PDB entry 6J5G | X-ray diffraction, 3.29 A resolution | chains A and H of the 3 polymer chains in the assembly

[Chain A]
Molecule: Envelope protein E
From: Tick-borne encephalitis virus European subtype (strain Neudoerfl)
Reference sequence: P14336 (POLG_TBEVW); residues 1-401 here correspond to UniProt positions 281-681 (UniProt number = residue number + 280)
Sequence (407 residues; row label = number of the first residue in the row):
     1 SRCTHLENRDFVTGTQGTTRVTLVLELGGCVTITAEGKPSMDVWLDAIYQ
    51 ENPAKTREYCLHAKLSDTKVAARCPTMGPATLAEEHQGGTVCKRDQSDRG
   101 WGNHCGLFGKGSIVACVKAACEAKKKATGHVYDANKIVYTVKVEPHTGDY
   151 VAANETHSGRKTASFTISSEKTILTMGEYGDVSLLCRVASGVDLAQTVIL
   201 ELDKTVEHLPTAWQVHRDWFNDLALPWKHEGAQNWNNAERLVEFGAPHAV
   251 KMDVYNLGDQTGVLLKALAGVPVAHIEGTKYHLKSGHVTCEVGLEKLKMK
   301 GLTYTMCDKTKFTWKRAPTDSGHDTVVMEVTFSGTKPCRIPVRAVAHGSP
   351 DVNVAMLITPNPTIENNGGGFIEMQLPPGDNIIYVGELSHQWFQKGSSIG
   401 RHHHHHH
Disordered / not traced: 23, 146-158, 183-184, 296-303, 398-407
Construct notes: expression tag (402-407)
Disulfides: C3-C30, C60-C121, C74-C105, C92-C116, C186-C290, C307-C338
Curated features (UniProtKB/Swiss-Prot):
  - region: D98 to G111 (Fusion peptide)
  - glycosylation: N154 (N-linked (GlcNAc...) asparagine)

[Chain H]
Molecule: antibody heavy chain
From: Mus musculus
Notes: antibody fragment or engineered binder
Sequence (120 residues; each row starts with the number of its first residue):
     1 QVQLQQSGPELVKPGASVKMSCKASGYTFTDYVIGWVKQRTGQGLEWIGE
    51 IYPGSGTTYYNEKFKDKATLTADKSSNTAYMQLSSLTSEDSAVYFCARGE
   101 DGYYIALDYWGQGTTVTVSS
Disulfides: C22-C96

[Chain A / chain H interface]
Contacting residue pairs (18; chain A residue first):
  D308(A) - G102(H)
  D308(A) - Y103(H)  hydrogen bond (side chain-backbone)
  D308(A) - Y104(H)  hydrogen bond (side chain-backbone)
  K309(A) - Y103(H)
  T310(A) - Y103(H)
  K311(A) - Y104(H)  hydrogen bond (side chain-backbone)
  F332(A) - Y59(H)  hydrogen bond (backbone-side chain)
  S333(A) - Y52(H)
  S333(A) - Y59(H)
  G334(A) - Y52(H)
  G334(A) - T57(H)
  G334(A) - Y59(H)  hydrogen bond (backbone-side chain)
  T335(A) - Y52(H)
  T335(A) - S55(H)  hydrogen bond
  T335(A) - D101(H)
  K336(A) - S55(H)
  K336(A) - T57(H)  hydrogen bond (backbone-side chain)
  K336(A) - Y59(H)
Other interface residues (no listed pair), chain H (9 interface residues in all): I105

[Summary]
The chain A/chain H interface involves 9 residues from each chain; the contacts include 7 hydrogen bonds.
Among the polar pairs are D308(A)-Y103(H), D308(A)-Y104(H) and K311(A)-Y104(H).
Chain A is Envelope protein E (Tick-borne encephalitis virus European subtype (strain Neudoerfl)) and chain H
is antibody heavy chain (Mus musculus); the structure, Complex structure of MAb 4.2-scFv with tick-borne
encephalitis virus envelope protein, was determined by X-ray diffraction, deposited together with 6J5C, 6J5D
and 6J5F.
